7BV7 - chains B and C of the 3 polymer chains in the assembly; structure by X-ray diffraction, 2.40 A resolution.

# Chain B
Name: Integrator complex subunit 3
Organism: Homo sapiens
UniProtKB: Q68E01 (INT3_HUMAN), isoform Q68E01-2; residues 560-995 here correspond to UniProt positions 559-994 (UniProt number = residue number - 1)
Chain sequence (436 residues; row label = number of the first residue in the row):
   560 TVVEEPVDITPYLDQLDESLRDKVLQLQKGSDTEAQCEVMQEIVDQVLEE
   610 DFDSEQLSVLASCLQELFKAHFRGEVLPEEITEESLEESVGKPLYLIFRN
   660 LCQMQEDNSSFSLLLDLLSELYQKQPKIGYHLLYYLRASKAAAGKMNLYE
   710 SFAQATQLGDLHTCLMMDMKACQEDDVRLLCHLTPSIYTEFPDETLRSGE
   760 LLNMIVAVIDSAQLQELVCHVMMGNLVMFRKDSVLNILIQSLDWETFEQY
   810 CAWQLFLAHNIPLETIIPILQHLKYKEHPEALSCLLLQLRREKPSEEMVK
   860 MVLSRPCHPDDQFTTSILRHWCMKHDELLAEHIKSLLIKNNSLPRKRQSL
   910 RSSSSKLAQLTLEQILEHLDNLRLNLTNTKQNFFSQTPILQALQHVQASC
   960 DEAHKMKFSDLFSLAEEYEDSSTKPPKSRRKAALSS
Not modelled in the structure: 560-582, 589-592, 611-614, 633, 639-648, 664-666, 717-718, 901-918, 973-995
Reported in the primary citation:
  - self-association interface (contacts with another copy of this molecule); pairs are residue here / residue on that copy: Leu845-Gln774
  - mutagenesis - V767A/D769A, F806A/E839A: decreased binding to Integrator complex subunit 6 (chain C)
  - mutagenesis - V767A/D769A, F806A/E839A: unchanged localization to IR treatment

# Chain C
Name: Integrator complex subunit 6
Organism: Homo sapiens
UniProtKB: Q9UL03 (INT6_HUMAN); numbering as in UniProt (aligned over 800-887)
Chain sequence (88 residues; numbered 800 to 887; the number before each row is that of its first residue):
   800 MHCRSHEEVNTELKAQIMKEIRKPGRKYERIFTLLKHVQGSLQTRLIFLQ
   850 NVIKEASRFKKRMLIEQLENFLDEIHRRANQINHINSN
Not modelled in the structure: 800-807, 882-887
Curated features (UniProtKB/Swiss-Prot):
  - modified residue: Ser804 (Phosphoserine)
Reported in the primary citation:
  - mutagenesis - F858A/K859A: abolished binding to Integrator complex subunit 3 (chain B)
  - mutagenesis - F858A/K859A: decreased localization
  - mutagenesis - F858A/K859A: decreased binding to INTS3

# How chain B and chain C interact
Pairs across the interface - 22 pairs, chain B then chain C:
  Ala766(B) with Gly824(C); Arg825(C)
  Val767(B) with Gly824(C); Arg825(C)
  Ile768(B) with Pro823(C); Gly824(C)
  Asp769(B) with Pro823(C)
  Asp802(B) with Arg861(C), hydrogen bond (backbone-side chain)
  Glu804(B) with Arg825(C), salt bridge; Lys859(C); Lys860(C); Arg861(C), hydrogen bond (side chain-backbone)
  Thr805(B) with Phe858(C), hydrogen bond (side chain-backbone); Lys859(C)
  Phe806(B) with Arg821(C); Lys822(C); Pro823(C), hydrophobic; Phe858(C), hydrophobic
  Glu807(B) with Arg825(C), salt bridge
  Glu836(B) with Lys859(C), hydrogen bond (backbone-side chain)
  Pro838(B) with Lys859(C)
  Glu839(B) with Lys859(C), salt bridge
Other interface residues (no listed pair), chain B (15 interface residues in all): Ser770, Trp803, Gln808
Other interface residues (no listed pair), chain C (12 interface residues in all): Ile820, Arg857, Met862
The authors on this interface:
  - specific contacts: Glu804(B)-Arg825(C) (salt bridge), Phe806(B)-Pro823(C) (hydrophobic contact), Glu807(B)-Arg825(C) (salt bridge), Glu839(B)-Lys859(C) (salt bridge)
  - interface residues, chain B: Phe806(B)

# In short
Chain B and chain C form an interface of 15 and 12 residues respectively, with 4 hydrogen bonds and 3 salt
bridges. Polar pairs include Glu804(B)-Arg825(C), Glu807(B)-Arg825(C) and Glu839(B)-Lys859(C). The paper
describes salt bridges between Glu804(B) and Arg825(C), Glu807(B) and Arg825(C) and Glu839(B) and Lys859(C); a
hydrophobic contact between Phe806(B) and Pro823(C). The paper reports that V767A/D769A and F806A/E839A of
chain B reduce binding to Integrator complex subunit 6 (chain C); the interface residue Phe806(B).
Here chain B is Integrator complex subunit 3 and chain C is Integrator complex subunit 6, both from Homo
sapiens. Entry 7BV7 (INTS3 complexed with INTS6) was determined by X-ray diffraction.
